9HNY - chains CA and CP of the 105 polymer chains in the assembly; structure by electron microscopy, 3.30 A resolution.

Chain CA:
Molecule: 9S RNA
Source organism: Trypanosoma brucei
Sequence (620 nucleotides; numbered 1 to 620 plus 10 insertion-coded residues; 10 numbers in that range are skipped by the numbering (no residue carries them; nothing is unmodelled there); the number before each row is that of its first residue; a row labelled like 384A-384J holds insertion residues (384A, then the next letters in order)):
     1 UAAAUUAUGGUCAAUUGUUAGUAUUCAUAUUAAUUUUUUUAAAUGUUUUA
    51 UCAUUUUAUAAAGGUUUAUUUUUGAAAGAUUUUUUGUAUAAAAUUUUAGG
   101 AAUAGUUAAUAAUAAUUUAUAAUUUUGAUUAGAUUGUUUUGUUAAUGCUA
   151 UUAGAUGGGUGUGGAAAAAUAAAAAAAAUAAUUAAUAUAUAUCAAUAAUA
   201 AAUUAAAUUAAUCUAUUAGUCAGAAAUGGAUGCCAGCCGUUGCGGUAAUU
   251 UCUAUGCUUUUAAAUAUUAUACAAUUAUCAUAUUAAAUUGUUAAGUGCUG
   301 AUUUAACCAAUAAAAAUAUAAAUAAUUUUUAUUUGUUUUUAAACACCAUU
   351 AGGUAUAUGCAAAUAUAAAAUUAUAGUAAUUAUA
384A-384J AAUUAUAUUA
   390 UAUUAUA
   402 UUUAUUCAUAUAAUUAAUAGGAUAAUAUUUGUAGUUUUUGAUACCAUGAU
   452 AAGGAUUAUAAAUUGAAAGUGUUAAUAUCAUAAUCAAAAUUUAUUAUUUA
   502 UAUUAAAUAUGUAUGUGUAGAUAAAAUAAGAAAUUAAAAAGGUAUUGUUG
   552 CCCACCAAUUUUUAUAAUAAAAAUAACGUGCAGUAAUUAAUAUAUUUAUA
   602 AAAAUAUAUUUUUUUUUUU
Unresolved in the structure: 208-227, 254-260, 349-353, 384A-384J, 402-416, 431-440, 489-510, 523-529, 538-559
Differences from the reference sequence: conflict U614 (A1802 in X02547.1), U615 (G1803 in X02547.1), U616 (C1804 in X02547.1), U618 (A1806 in X02547.1), U619 (A1807 in X02547.1), U620 (A1808 in X02547.1)

Chain CP:
Protein: bS16m
Source organism: Trypanosoma brucei
Reference sequence: Q384N9 (Q384N9_TRYB2); residues 1-188 here = UniProt positions 1-188
Chain sequence (188 residues; each row starts with the number of its first residue):
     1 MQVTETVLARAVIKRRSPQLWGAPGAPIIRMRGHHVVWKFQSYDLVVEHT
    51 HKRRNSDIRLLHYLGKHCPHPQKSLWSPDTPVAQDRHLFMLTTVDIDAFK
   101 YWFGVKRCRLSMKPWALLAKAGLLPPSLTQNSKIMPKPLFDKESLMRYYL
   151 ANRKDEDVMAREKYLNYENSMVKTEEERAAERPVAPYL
Unresolved in the structure: 1-8

Interface between chain CA and chain CP:
Contacting residue pairs (83):
  U44(CA) with Arg15(CP), hydrogen bond to the base
  U46(CA) with Ile13(CP), base contact; Arg15(CP), salt bridge to the phosphate; Pro18(CP), base contact
  U56(CA) with Gln19(CP), sugar contact; Leu20(CP), sugar contact; Trp21(CP), hydrogen bond to the sugar
  U57(CA) with Ala9(CP), phosphate contact; Ile13(CP), base contact; Pro18(CP), sugar contact; Gln19(CP), hydrogen bond to the sugar; Trp21(CP), phosphate contact; Gly22(CP), hydrogen bond to the phosphate; His51(CP), phosphate contact
  A58(CA) with Ala9(CP), hydrogen bond to the phosphate; Arg10(CP), hydrogen bond to the phosphate; Ala23(CP), sugar contact; Arg53(CP), phosphate contact
  U59(CA) with Lys14(CP), salt bridge to the phosphate; Arg53(CP), salt bridge to the phosphate; Asn55(CP), base contact
  A60(CA) with Lys14(CP), salt bridge to the phosphate
  A75(CA) with Trp21(CP), base contact; Ala23(CP), base contact; Pro24(CP), base contact; Gly25(CP), hydrogen bond to the base
  A76(CA) with Trp21(CP), sugar contact; Gly25(CP), base contact; Ala26(CP), base contact
  A77(CA) with Ala26(CP), sugar contact; Pro27(CP), sugar contact; Lys106(CP), sugar contact; Arg107(CP), hydrogen bond to the sugar
  G78(CA) with Arg107(CP), salt bridge to the phosphate
  A79(CA) with Arg107(CP), base contact
  A153(CA) with Arg59(CP), hydrogen bond to the sugar
  G154(CA) with Arg54(CP), phosphate contact; Asn55(CP), hydrogen bond to the phosphate
  A155(CA) with Asn55(CP), hydrogen bond to the phosphate
  U160(CA) with Ala11(CP), base contact
  G164(CA) with Gly22(CP), base contact; Ala23(CP), hydrogen bond to the base
  A165(CA) with Ala9(CP), base contact; Ala23(CP), base contact
  A166(CA) with Ala9(CP), hydrogen bond to the base; Arg10(CP), base contact
  A168(CA) with Arg10(CP), sugar contact; Ala11(CP), hydrogen bond to the base; Val12(CP), hydrogen bond to the sugar
  A169(CA) with Ala11(CP), base contact; Val12(CP), base contact
  U170(CA) with Arg10(CP), base contact; Val12(CP), base contact; Ile13(CP), hydrogen bond to the base; Arg15(CP), base contact
  A171(CA) with Arg16(CP), sugar contact
  A172(CA) with Arg16(CP), salt bridge to the phosphate
  A173(CA) with Arg16(CP), base contact
  A174(CA) with Lys14(CP), base contact; Ser17(CP), base contact; Gln19(CP), hydrogen bond to the sugar; Arg30(CP), hydrogen bond to the phosphate; Thr50(CP), base contact; His51(CP), base contact; Lys52(CP), hydrogen bond to the base; Arg54(CP), hydrogen bond to the base
  A175(CA) with Arg30(CP), salt bridge to the phosphate
  A176(CA) with Pro18(CP), base contact; Gln19(CP), sugar contact; Leu20(CP), sugar contact; Arg109(CP), salt bridge to the phosphate
  A177(CA) with Leu20(CP), sugar contact; Trp21(CP), base contact
  U179(CA) with Leu128(CP), hydrogen bond to the base; Thr129(CP), sugar contact; Asn131(CP), hydrogen bond to the base
  U182(CA) with Met112(CP), base contact; Thr129(CP), sugar contact; Asn131(CP), phosphate contact; Lys133(CP), salt bridge to the phosphate
  A185(CA) with Trp38(CP), sugar contact
  U186(CA) with Trp38(CP), phosphate contact
  A191(CA) with Arg16(CP), base contact
Interface residues without a listed pair, chain CA (38 interface residues in all): U70, U183, A206, A207
Interface residues without a listed pair, chain CP (42 interface residues in all): Lys39, Ser56, Cys108, Ser111, Gln130, Lys137

In short:
38 residues of chain CA and 42 residues of chain CP are in contact; the contacts include 22 hydrogen bonds and
9 salt bridges. Among the polar pairs are U44(CA)-Arg15(CP), A75(CA)-Gly25(CP) and G164(CA)-Ala23(CP).
Chain CA is 9S RNA and chain CP is bS16m, both from Trypanosoma brucei; the structure, Mitoribosomal small
subunit in complex with Mettl15 and Mettl17, was determined by electron microscopy.
